Entry 3V43 (X-ray diffraction, 1.47 A resolution); this record covers chains A and Q.

== Chain A ==
Protein: Histone acetyltransferase KAT6A
Organism: Homo sapiens
Notes: EC 2.3.1.48
UniProtKB: Q92794 (KAT6A_HUMAN); residue numbers follow UniProt; this construct covers 204-313
Amino-acid sequence (112 residues; numbered 202 to 313; the number before each row is that of its first residue):
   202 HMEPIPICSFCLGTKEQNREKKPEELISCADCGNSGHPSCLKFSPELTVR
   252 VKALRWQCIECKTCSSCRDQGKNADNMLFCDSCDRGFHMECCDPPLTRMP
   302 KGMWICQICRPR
Construct notes: expression tag (202-203)
UniProt features mapped onto this chain:
  - zinc finger: I206 to C265 (PHD-type 1), C259 to R313 (PHD-type 2)
Bound ions: Zn2+ site 1: C209, C212, H238, C241; Zn2+ site 2: C230, C233, C259, C262; Zn2+ site 3: C265, C268, H289, C292; Zn2+ site 4: C281, C284, C307, C310
Reported in the primary citation:
  - contacts within the chain: E247-S283 (water-mediated contact), R251-R286 (water-mediated contact)
  - mutagenesis - S210A, N235A, E261A: decreased binding to Histone H3.1 (chain Q)
  - mutagenesis - S210A/N235A, D282A: abolished binding to Histone H3.1 (chain Q)
  - mutagenesis - A275D: increased binding to Histone H3.1 (chain Q)
  - binding site for acetate ion: S210, N235
  - binding site for acetate ion: F211, L242, W257, I260 (proposed by the authors, not directly observed)
  - mutagenesis - S210D/N235R: unchanged binding to Histone H3.1 (chain Q)
  - mutagenesis - S210A, D282A: decreased localization to HOXA9 promoter
  - mutagenesis - S210A: decreased localization to H3K14ac sites
  - mutagenesis - S210A, S210A/N235A, N235A: decreased binding to H3K14ac peptide
  - mutagenesis - S210A, D282A: unchanged expression

== Chain Q ==
Protein: Histone H3.1
UniProtKB: P68431 (H31_HUMAN); residues 1-18 here correspond to UniProt positions 2-19 (UniProt number = residue number + 1)
Amino-acid sequence (18 residues; each row starts with the number of its first residue):
     1 ARTKQTARKSTGGKAPRK
Unresolved in the structure: 8-18
Modified / non-standard residues: K14 (N(6)-acetyllysine; ALY)
UniProt features mapped onto this chain:
  - modified residue: R2 (Asymmetric dimethylarginine), T3 (Phosphothreonine), K4 (Allysine), Q5 (5-glutamyl dopamine), T6 (Phosphothreonine), R8 (Citrulline), K9 (N6,N6,N6-trimethyllysine), S10 (ADP-ribosylserine), T11 (Phosphothreonine), K14 (N6-(2-hydroxyisobutyryl)lysine), R17 (Asymmetric dimethylarginine), K18 (N6-(2-hydroxyisobutyryl)lysine)
  - lipidation: K18 (N6-decanoyllysine)
Reported in the primary citation:
  - mutagenesis - R2A: abolished binding to Histone acetyltransferase KAT6A (chain A)
  - mutagenesis - T11A (55.9 +/- 9.5 uM): decreased binding to Histone acetyltransferase KAT6A (chain A)
  - post-translational modification sites: K14

== Interface between chain A and chain Q ==
Contacting residue pairs - 25 pairs, chain A then chain Q:
  F244(A) - R2(Q)
  L248(A) - R2(Q)
  I260(A) - K4(Q)
  I260(A) - A7(Q)  hydrophobic
  N274(A) - Q5(Q)  hydrogen bond (backbone-side chain)
  A275(A) - Q5(Q)
  D276(A) - K4(Q)
  D276(A) - Q5(Q)  hydrogen bond (backbone-side chain)
  N277(A) - T3(Q)  hydrogen bond
  N277(A) - K4(Q)
  N277(A) - Q5(Q)
  M278(A) - T3(Q)
  M278(A) - K4(Q)  hydrogen bond (backbone-backbone)
  L279(A) - A1(Q)  hydrophobic
  L279(A) - R2(Q)
  F280(A) - R2(Q)  hydrogen bond (backbone-backbone)
  F280(A) - K4(Q)
  C281(A) - R2(Q)  hydrogen bond (backbone-side chain)
  D282(A) - R2(Q)  salt bridge
  D285(A) - R2(Q)  salt bridge
  M300(A) - A1(Q)
  M300(A) - T3(Q)
  P301(A) - A1(Q)  hydrogen bond (backbone-backbone)
  K302(A) - A1(Q)  hydrogen bond (backbone-backbone)
  G303(A) - A1(Q)  hydrogen bond (backbone-backbone)
Other interface residues (no listed pair), chain A (19 interface residues in all): E261, W305
Interface features reported in the paper:
  - pairs named by the authors: E261(A)-K4(Q) (water-mediated contact), N274(A)-K4(Q) (water-mediated contact), N274(A)-Q5(Q) (backbone contact), D276(A)-Q5(Q) (backbone contact), N277(A)-T3(Q), M278(A)-K4(Q) (backbone contact), C281(A)-R2(Q) (backbone contact), D282(A)-R2(Q) (hydrogen bond), D285(A)-R2(Q) (hydrogen bond), M300(A)-A1(Q) (hydrophobic contact), P301(A)-A1(Q) (hydrophobic contact), G303(A)-A1(Q) (backbone contact), W305(A)-A1(Q) (hydrophobic contact)

== Summary ==
The interface between chain A and chain Q involves 19 residues on one side and 6 on the other; the contacts
include 9 hydrogen bonds and 2 salt bridges. Among the polar pairs are D282(A)-R2(Q), D285(A)-R2(Q) and
N274(A)-Q5(Q). The authors report water-mediated contacts between E261(A) and K4(Q) and N274(A) and K4(Q);
backbone contacts between N274(A) and Q5(Q), D276(A) and Q5(Q) and M278(A) and K4(Q) among others; a contact
between N277(A) and T3(Q). The paper reports a binding site for acetate ion at S210(A), N235(A) and F211(A)
among others; S210A, N235A and E261A of chain A reduce binding to Histone H3.1 (chain Q); 9 substitutions were
tested in all.
Here chain A is Histone acetyltransferase KAT6A (Homo sapiens) and chain Q is Histone H3.1. Entry 3V43
(Crystal structure of MOZ) was determined by X-ray diffraction.
